PDB entry 1VBN | X-ray diffraction, 2.70 A resolution | chains A and B

== Chain A (and B) ==
Protein: Tyrosyl-tRNA synthetase
From: Escherichia coli
Notes: EC 6.1.1.1; chain B of this document is another copy of the same molecule, construct and numbering; everything in this record applies to it too
UniProt: P00951 (SYY_ECOLI); residues 5-322 here correspond to UniProt positions 4-321 (UniProt number = residue number - 1)
Amino-acid sequence (318 residues; numbered 5 to 322; the number before each row is that of its first residue):
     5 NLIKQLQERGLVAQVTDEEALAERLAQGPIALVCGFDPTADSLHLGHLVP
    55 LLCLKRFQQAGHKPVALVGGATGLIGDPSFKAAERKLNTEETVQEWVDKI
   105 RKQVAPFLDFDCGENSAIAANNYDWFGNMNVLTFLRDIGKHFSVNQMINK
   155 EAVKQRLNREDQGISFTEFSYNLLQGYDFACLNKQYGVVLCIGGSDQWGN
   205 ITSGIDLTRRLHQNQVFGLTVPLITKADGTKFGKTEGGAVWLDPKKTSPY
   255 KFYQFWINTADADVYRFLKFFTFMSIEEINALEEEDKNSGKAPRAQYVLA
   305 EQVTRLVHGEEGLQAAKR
Construct notes: engineered mutation Val37 (Tyr36 in P00951), Cys195 (Gln194 in P00951)
Ligand contacts: tyrosyladenylate (YSA; 5'-O-[N-(L-tyrosyl)sulfamoyl]adenosine): Cys38, Gly39, Phe40, Asp41, His48, Gly50, His51, Val53, Pro54, Leu71, Thr76, Asp81, Asn126, Tyr175, Gln179, Asp182, Gly197, Gly198, Asp200, Gln201, Asn204, Pro226, Leu227, Ile228, Phe236
Reported in the primary citation:
  - mutagenesis - V37T/Q195C (8-fold), Y37V/D182N/Q195C, Y37V/D182L/Q195C, Y37V/N126D/Q195C: decreased catalytic activity on 3-iodo-l-tyrosine
  - mutagenesis - Y37V: increased catalytic activity on 3-iodo-l-tyrosine (citing earlier work)
  - mutagenesis - Y37V/Q195C (200-fold): decreased catalytic activity on l-tyrosine (citing earlier work)

== Interface between chain A and chain B ==
Contacting residue pairs (85; chain A residue first):
  Ala75(A) - Leu136(B)  hydrophobic
  Leu78(A) - Arg140(B)  hydrogen bond (backbone-side chain)
  Ile79(A) - Leu136(B)  hydrophobic
  Glu88(A) - Lys144(B)  salt bridge
  Arg89(A) - Lys144(B)  hydrogen bond (backbone-side chain)
  Leu91(A) - Arg140(B)
  Leu91(A) - Lys144(B)
  Asn92(A) - Arg140(B)  hydrogen bond (backbone-side chain)
  Phe130(A) - Asn134(B)
  Phe130(A) - Val135(B)
  Phe130(A) - Leu136(B)
  Gly131(A) - Asn134(B)
  Asn132(A) - Asn134(B)
  Met133(A) - Met133(B)
  Met133(A) - Asn134(B)
  Met133(A) - Val135(B)  hydrogen bond (backbone-backbone)
  Asn134(A) - Phe130(B)
  Asn134(A) - Gly131(B)
  Asn134(A) - Met133(B)
  Val135(A) - Phe130(B)
  Val135(A) - Met133(B)  hydrogen bond (backbone-backbone)
  Val135(A) - Val135(B)  hydrophobic
  Val135(A) - Phe138(B)  hydrophobic
  Leu136(A) - Ala75(B)  hydrophobic
  Leu136(A) - Tyr127(B)  hydrophobic
  Leu136(A) - Phe130(B)
  Leu136(A) - Leu178(B)  hydrophobic
  Phe138(A) - Val135(B)  hydrophobic
  Leu139(A) - Ile79(B)  hydrophobic
  Leu139(A) - Phe170(B)  hydrophobic
  Leu139(A) - Thr171(B)  hydrogen bond (backbone-side chain)
  Leu139(A) - Ser174(B)
  Arg140(A) - Leu78(B)  hydrogen bond (side chain-backbone)
  Arg140(A) - Leu91(B)
  Arg140(A) - Asn92(B)  hydrogen bond (side chain-backbone)
  Gly143(A) - Phe170(B)  hydrogen bond (backbone-backbone)
  Gly143(A) - Thr171(B)
  Lys144(A) - Glu88(B)  salt bridge
  Lys144(A) - Arg89(B)
  Lys144(A) - Leu91(B)
  Lys144(A) - Ser169(B)
  Lys144(A) - Thr171(B)  hydrogen bond (backbone-side chain)
  Phe146(A) - Ser169(B)
  Phe146(A) - Phe170(B)  hydrogen bond (backbone-backbone)
  Ser147(A) - Ile168(B)
  Val148(A) - Ile152(B)  hydrophobic
  Val148(A) - Leu161(B)  hydrophobic
  Val148(A) - Ile168(B)  hydrogen bond (backbone-backbone)
  Val148(A) - Ser169(B)
  Val148(A) - Phe173(B)  hydrophobic
  Asn149(A) - Arg160(B)
  Asn149(A) - Leu161(B)
  Asn149(A) - Arg163(B)
  Asn149(A) - Gly167(B)
  Asn149(A) - Ile168(B)
  Met151(A) - Phe170(B)  hydrophobic
  Arg160(A) - Asn149(B)  hydrogen bond (backbone-side chain)
  Leu161(A) - Val148(B)  hydrophobic
  Leu161(A) - Asn149(B)
  Gln166(A) - Asn149(B)
  Gly167(A) - Asn149(B)
  Ile168(A) - Ser147(B)
  Ile168(A) - Val148(B)  hydrogen bond (backbone-backbone)
  Ile168(A) - Asn149(B)
  Ser169(A) - Lys144(B)
  Ser169(A) - Phe146(B)
  Ser169(A) - Val148(B)
  Phe170(A) - Leu139(B)  hydrophobic
  Phe170(A) - Gly143(B)
  Phe170(A) - Phe146(B)  hydrogen bond (backbone-backbone)
  Phe170(A) - Val148(B)  hydrophobic
  Phe170(A) - Met151(B)  hydrophobic
  Phe170(A) - Phe170(B)  hydrophobic
  Phe170(A) - Ser174(B)
  Phe170(A) - Leu177(B)  hydrophobic
  Thr171(A) - Leu139(B)  hydrogen bond (side chain-backbone)
  Thr171(A) - Gly143(B)
  Thr171(A) - Lys144(B)  hydrogen bond (side chain-backbone)
  Glu172(A) - Lys144(B)  salt bridge
  Phe173(A) - Val148(B)  hydrophobic
  Phe173(A) - Phe173(B)  hydrophobic
  Ser174(A) - Leu139(B)
  Ser174(A) - Phe170(B)
  Leu177(A) - Phe170(B)  hydrophobic
  Leu178(A) - Leu136(B)  hydrophobic
Other interface residues (no listed pair), chain A (40 interface residues in all): Tyr127, Ile152, Arg163
Other interface residues (no listed pair), chain B (41 interface residues in all): Thr93, Glu94, Asn132, Gln166

== Overview ==
The interface between chain A and chain B involves 40 residues on one side and 41 on the other, with 17
hydrogen bonds and 3 salt bridges. Among the polar pairs are Glu88(A)-Lys144(B), Glu172(A)-Lys144(B) and
Leu78(A)-Arg140(B). The paper reports that V37T/Q195C, Y37V/D182N/Q195C and Y37V/D182L/Q195C of chain A, among
others, reduce catalytic activity on 3-iodo-l-tyrosine; Y37V of chain A increases catalytic activity on
3-iodo-l-tyrosine; 6 substitutions were tested in all.
Both chains are Tyrosyl-tRNA synthetase (Escherichia coli). Entry 1VBN (Escherichia coli tyrosyl-tRNA
synthetase mutant complexed with Tyr-AMS) was determined by X-ray diffraction, deposited together with 1WQ3
and 1WQ4.
